7A8T - chains A and B; structure by X-ray diffraction, 2.69 A resolution.

# Chain A
Protein: Alpha-actinin-2
Organism: Homo sapiens
UniProt: P35609 (ACTN2_HUMAN); residues 274-746 here = UniProt positions 274-746
Amino-acid sequence (476 residues; row label = number of the first residue in the row):
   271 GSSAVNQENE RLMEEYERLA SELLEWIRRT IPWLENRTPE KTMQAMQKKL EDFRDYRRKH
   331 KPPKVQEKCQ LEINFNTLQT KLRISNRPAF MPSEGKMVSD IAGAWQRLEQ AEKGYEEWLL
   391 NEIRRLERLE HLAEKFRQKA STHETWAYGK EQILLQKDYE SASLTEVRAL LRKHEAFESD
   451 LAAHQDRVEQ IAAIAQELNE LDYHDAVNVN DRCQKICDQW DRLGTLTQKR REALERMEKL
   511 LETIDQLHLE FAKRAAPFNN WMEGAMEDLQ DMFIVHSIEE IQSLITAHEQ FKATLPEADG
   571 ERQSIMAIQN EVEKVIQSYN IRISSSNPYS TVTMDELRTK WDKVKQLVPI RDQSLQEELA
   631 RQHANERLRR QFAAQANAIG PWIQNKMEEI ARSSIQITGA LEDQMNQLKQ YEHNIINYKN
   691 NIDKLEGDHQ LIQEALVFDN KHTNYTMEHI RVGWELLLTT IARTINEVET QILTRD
Unresolved in the structure: 271-272
Differences from the reference sequence: expression tag (271-273)

# Chain B
Protein: Myozenin-1
Organism: Homo sapiens
UniProt: Q9NP98 (MYOZ1_HUMAN); residues 176-263 here = UniProt positions 176-263
Amino-acid sequence (92 residues; row label = number of the first residue in the row):
   172 GPAMKHITVF KTYISPWERA MGVDPQQKME LGIDLLAYGA KAELPKYKSF NRTAMPYGGY
   232 EKASKRMTFQ MPKFDLGPLL SEPLVLYNQN LS
Unresolved in the structure: 172-179, 200-215, 241-263
Differences from the reference sequence: expression tag (172-175)
From the paper describing this entry:
  - mutagenesis - K182E/R190E/K217E/K219E/R223E, F221R/A225R/Y228E: abolished binding to Alpha-actinin-2 (chain A)
  - mutagenesis - K182E/R190E/K217E/K219E/R223E, F221R/A225R/Y228E: abolished binding to alpha-actinin-2

# How chain A and chain B interact
Contacting residue pairs (31; chain A residue first):
  Lys338(A) - Trp188(B)
  Glu342(A) - Trp188(B)
  Glu342(A) - Glu189(B)
  Phe345(A) - Pro187(B)
  Phe345(A) - Trp188(B)
  Asn346(A) - Ser186(B)  hydrogen bond
  Asn346(A) - Pro187(B)
  Asn346(A) - Trp188(B)  hydrogen bond (side chain-backbone)
  Gln349(A) - Pro187(B)
  Arg353(A) - Arg190(B)
  Val368(A) - Trp188(B)  hydrophobic
  Val368(A) - Ala191(B)  hydrophobic
  Val368(A) - Met192(B)
  Ser369(A) - Met192(B)
  Ala372(A) - Met192(B)  hydrophobic
  Asn391(A) - Lys217(B)  hydrogen bond
  Arg394(A) - Lys217(B)
  Arg395(A) - Tyr218(B)
  Arg398(A) - Tyr218(B)
  Arg398(A) - Lys219(B)  hydrogen bond (side chain-backbone)
  Arg398(A) - Phe221(B)
  Leu402(A) - Phe221(B)  hydrophobic
  Lys405(A) - Phe221(B)  hydrogen bond (side chain-backbone)
  Lys405(A) - Asn222(B)
  Asp456(A) - Arg223(B)
  Arg457(A) - Arg223(B)
  Gln460(A) - Phe221(B)
  Gln460(A) - Arg223(B)
  Ala463(A) - Phe221(B)  hydrophobic
  Ile464(A) - Phe221(B)  hydrophobic
  Leu471(A) - Tyr218(B)  hydrophobic
Also at the interface, not in a pair above, chain A (27 interface residues in all): Leu341, Thr350, Ile371, His401, Lys409, Glu467
Interface features reported in the paper:
  - interface residues, chain B: Val180(B), Pro216(B), Tyr218(B)

# Overview
27 residues of chain A face 13 of chain B across their interface; the contacts include 5 hydrogen bonds. Polar
pairs include Asn346(A)-Ser186(B), Asn346(A)-Trp188(B) and Asn391(A)-Lys217(B). From the paper:
K182E/R190E/K217E/K219E/R223E and F221R/A225R/Y228E of chain B abolish binding to Alpha-actinin-2 (chain A);
interface residues Val180(B), Pro216(B) and Tyr218(B).
Here chain A is Alpha-actinin-2 and chain B is Myozenin-1, both from Homo sapiens. Entry 7A8T (Crystal
structure of sarcomeric protein FATZ-1 (mini-FATZ-1 construct) in complex with rod domain of alpha-actinin-2)
was determined by X-ray diffraction together with 7A8U and 7ANK from the same study.
